PDB entry 1KEE | X-ray diffraction, 2.10 A resolution | chains A and G of the 8 polymer chains in the assembly

[Chain A (and G)]
Molecule: Carbamoyl-phosphate synthetase large chain
From: Escherichia coli
Notes: EC 6.3.5.5; chain G of this document is another copy of the same molecule, construct and numbering; everything in this record applies to it too
Reference sequence: P00968 (CARB_ECOLI); residues 1-1073 here correspond to UniProt positions 0-1072 (UniProt number = residue number - 1)
Amino-acid sequence (1073 residues; row label = number of the first residue in the row):
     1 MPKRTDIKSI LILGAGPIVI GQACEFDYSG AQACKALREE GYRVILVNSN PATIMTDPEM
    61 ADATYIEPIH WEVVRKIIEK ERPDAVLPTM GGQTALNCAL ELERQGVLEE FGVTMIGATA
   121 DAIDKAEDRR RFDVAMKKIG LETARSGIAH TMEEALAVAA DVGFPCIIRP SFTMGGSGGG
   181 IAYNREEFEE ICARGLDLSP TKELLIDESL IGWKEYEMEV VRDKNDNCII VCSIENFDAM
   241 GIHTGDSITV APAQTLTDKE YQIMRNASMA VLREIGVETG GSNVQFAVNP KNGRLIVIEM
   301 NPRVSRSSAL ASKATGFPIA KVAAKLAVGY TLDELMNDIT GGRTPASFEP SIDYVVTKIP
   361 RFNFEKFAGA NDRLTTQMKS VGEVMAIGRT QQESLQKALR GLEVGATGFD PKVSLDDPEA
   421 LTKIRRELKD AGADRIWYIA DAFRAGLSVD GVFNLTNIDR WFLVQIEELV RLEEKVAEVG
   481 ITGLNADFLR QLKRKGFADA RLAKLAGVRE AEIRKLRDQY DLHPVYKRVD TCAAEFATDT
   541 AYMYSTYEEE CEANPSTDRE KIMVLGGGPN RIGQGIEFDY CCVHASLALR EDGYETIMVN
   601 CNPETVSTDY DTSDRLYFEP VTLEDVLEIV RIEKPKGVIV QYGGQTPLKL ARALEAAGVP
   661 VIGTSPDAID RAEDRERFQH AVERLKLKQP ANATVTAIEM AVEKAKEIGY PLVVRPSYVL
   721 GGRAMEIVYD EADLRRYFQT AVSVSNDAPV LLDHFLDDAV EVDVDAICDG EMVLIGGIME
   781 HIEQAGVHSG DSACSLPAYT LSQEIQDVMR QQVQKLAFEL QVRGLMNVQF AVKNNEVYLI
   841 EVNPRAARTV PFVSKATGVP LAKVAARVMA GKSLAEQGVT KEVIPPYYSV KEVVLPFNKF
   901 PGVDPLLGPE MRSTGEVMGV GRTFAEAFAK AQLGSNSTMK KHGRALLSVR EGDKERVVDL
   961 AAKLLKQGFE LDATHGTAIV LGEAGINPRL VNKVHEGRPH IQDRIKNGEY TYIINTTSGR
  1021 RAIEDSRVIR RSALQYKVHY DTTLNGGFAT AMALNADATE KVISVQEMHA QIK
Unresolved in the structure: 717-723, 742-749
Bound ions: K+ site 1: Asp84, Gly112, Thr114; K+ site 2: Ala126, Glu127, Glu299, Met300, Asn301; K+ site 3: Thr143, Ala144; K+ site 4: Glu215, Asn236, Asp238, Ala239, Ile242, Ser247; Mn2+ site 1: Gln285, Glu299 (together with ADP, phosphate ion); Mn2+ site 2: Glu299, Asn301 (together with ADP, phosphate ion); K+ site 5: Glu383, Asn570, Asn602, Glu604; K+ site 6: Glu761, Glu783, Gln784, Val787, Ser792; Mn2+ site 3: Gln829, Glu841 (together with ADP); K+ site 7: Glu841, Asn843 (together with ADP)
Small-molecule neighbours:
  - ADP (adenosine-5'-diphosphate), molecule 1: Arg129, Ala144, Ile167, Arg169, Thr173, Met174, Gly175, Gly176, Ser177, Asp207, Glu208, Ser209, Leu210, Ile211, Glu215, Met240, Gly241, Ile242, His243, Thr244, Gln285, Ile298, Glu299, Asn301, Thr376
  - ADP, molecule 2: Arg675, Pro690, Val713, Arg715, Met725, Asp753, His754, Phe755, Leu756, Glu761, Ala785, Gly786, Val787, His788, Ser789, Gln829, Ile840, Glu841, Pro909
  - tetraethylammonium ion (NET): Val19, Gln22, Gln93, Thr94, Asn97, Asn936
  - L-ornithine (ORN): Glu783, Asp791, Ser792, Ala793, Glu892, Val893, Leu895, Leu907, His1039, Tyr1040, Asp1041, Thr1042, Thr1043
UniProt features mapped onto this chain:
  - binding site (ATP): Arg130, Gly176

[Interface between chain A and chain G]
Residue-residue contacts (26):
  His975(A) - His975(G)  hydrogen bond
  His975(A) - Leu990(G)
  His975(A) - Asn992(G)  hydrogen bond
  His975(A) - Glu996(G)  salt bridge
  Ala978(A) - Leu990(G)  hydrophobic
  Ile979(A) - Leu990(G)  hydrophobic
  Ile979(A) - Asn992(G)
  Gly982(A) - Arg989(G)
  Glu983(A) - Pro999(G)
  Glu983(A) - Arg1004(G)  salt bridge
  Asn987(A) - Asn987(G)
  Asn987(A) - Pro988(G)
  Asn987(A) - Arg989(G)
  Pro988(A) - Asn987(G)
  Arg989(A) - Gly982(G)
  Arg989(A) - Asn987(G)  hydrogen bond (backbone-side chain)
  Leu990(A) - His975(G)
  Leu990(A) - Ile979(G)  hydrophobic
  Leu990(A) - Leu990(G)  hydrophobic
  Val991(A) - Ile979(G)
  Asn992(A) - His975(G)  hydrogen bond
  Asn992(A) - Ile979(G)
  Glu996(A) - His975(G)  salt bridge
  Arg998(A) - Glu983(G)
  Pro999(A) - Glu983(G)
  Arg1004(A) - Glu983(G)  salt bridge
Other interface residues (no listed pair), chain G (14 interface residues in all): Ala978, Val991

[Overview]
15 residues of chain A and 14 residues of chain G are in contact; the contacts include 4 hydrogen bonds and 4
salt bridges. Polar pairs include His975(A)-Glu996(G), Glu983(A)-Arg1004(G) and His975(A)-His975(G). Chain A
binds ADP, L-ornithine and tetraethylammonium ion.
Both chains are Carbamoyl-phosphate synthetase large chain (Escherichia coli). Entry 1KEE (Inactivation of the
Amidotransferase Activity of Carbamoyl Phosphate Synthetase by the Antibiotic Acivicin) was determined by
X-ray diffraction.
